PDB entry 8ZI0 | electron microscopy, 3.18 A resolution | chains A and F of the 8 polymer chains in the assembly

# Chain A
Name: ATP synthase subunit alpha
From: Acinetobacter baumannii AB5075
Notes: EC 7.1.2.2
Reference sequence: A3M142 (ATPA_ACIBT); residue numbers follow UniProt; this construct covers 1-514
Amino-acid sequence (514 residues; numbered 1 to 514; the number before each row is that of its first residue):
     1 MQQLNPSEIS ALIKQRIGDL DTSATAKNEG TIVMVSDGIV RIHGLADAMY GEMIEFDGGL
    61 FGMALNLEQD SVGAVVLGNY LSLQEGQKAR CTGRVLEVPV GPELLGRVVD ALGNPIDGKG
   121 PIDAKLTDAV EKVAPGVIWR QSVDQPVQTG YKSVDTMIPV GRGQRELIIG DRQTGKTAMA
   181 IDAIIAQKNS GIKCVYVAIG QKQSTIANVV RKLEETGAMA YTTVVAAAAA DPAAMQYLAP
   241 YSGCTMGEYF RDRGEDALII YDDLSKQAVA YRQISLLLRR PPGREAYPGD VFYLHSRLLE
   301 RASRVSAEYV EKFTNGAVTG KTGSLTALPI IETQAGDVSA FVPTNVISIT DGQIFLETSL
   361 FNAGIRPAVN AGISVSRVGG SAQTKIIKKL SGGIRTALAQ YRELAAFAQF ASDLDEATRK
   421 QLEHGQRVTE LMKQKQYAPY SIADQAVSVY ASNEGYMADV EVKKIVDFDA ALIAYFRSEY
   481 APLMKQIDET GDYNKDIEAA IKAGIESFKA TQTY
Not modelled in the structure: 1-25
Residues lining bound ligands:
  - ADP (adenosine-5'-diphosphate): Val375, Ser376, Arg377
  - ATP (adenosine-5'-triphosphate): Asp171, Arg172, Gln173, Thr174, Gly175, Lys176, Thr177, Ala178, Gln201, Asp262, Phe361, Arg366, Gln434, Lys435, Gln436
UniProt features mapped onto this chain:
  - binding site (ATP): Gly170 to Thr177
  - site: Ser374 (Required for activity)

# Chain F
Name: ATP synthase subunit beta
From: Acinetobacter baumannii AB5075
Notes: EC 7.1.2.2
Reference sequence: V5VHQ6 (V5VHQ6_ACIBA); numbering as in UniProt (aligned over 1-464)
Amino-acid sequence (464 residues; each row starts with the number of its first residue):
     1 MSSGRIIQII GAVIDVEFER TSVPKIYDAL QVDGTETTLE VQQQLGDGVV RTIAMGSTEG
    61 LKRGLTVTST NAPISVPVGT ATLGRIMDVL GRPIDEAGPV ATEERLPIHR QAPSYAEQAA
   121 STDLLETGIK VIDLLCPFAK GGKVGLFGGA GVGKTVNMME LINNIAKAHS GLSVFAGVGE
   181 RTREGNDFYH EMKDSNVLDK VAMVYGQMNE PPGNRLRVAL TGLTMAEYFR DEKDENGKGR
   241 DVLLFVDNIY RYTLAGTEVS ALLGRMPSAV GYQPTLAEEM GVLQERITST KSGSITSIQA
   301 VYVPADDLTD PSPATTFAHL DATVVLSRDI ASSGIYPAID PLDSTSRQLD PLVVGQEHYE
   361 IARAVQNVLQ RYKELKDIIA ILGMDELAEE DKLVVYRARK IQRFFSQPFH VAEVFTGAPG
   421 KLVPLKETIR GFKGLLAGEY DHIPEQAFYM VGGIDEVIAK AEKL
Not modelled in the structure: 1

# How chain A and chain F interact
Contacting residue pairs (43):
  Val33(A) - Gly46(F)
  Met34(A) - Gln44(F)
  Val35(A) - Gln44(F)  hydrogen bond (backbone-backbone)
  Ser36(A) - Gln43(F)
  Asp37(A) - Thr275(F)
  Asn79(A) - Gln111(F)
  Leu81(A) - Tyr27(F)  hydrophobic
  Gln84(A) - Val23(F)
  Glu85(A) - Val23(F)
  Glu85(A) - Gln44(F)
  Glu85(A) - Gly46(F)
  Glu85(A) - Asp47(F)
  Glu85(A) - Gly48(F)  hydrogen bond (side chain-backbone)
  Ile116(A) - Tyr115(F)  hydrophobic
  Arg172(A) - Phe317(F)
  Gln173(A) - Arg347(F)
  Lys202(A) - His319(F)
  Gln203(A) - Tyr115(F)
  Gln203(A) - Gln118(F)
  Ala207(A) - Tyr115(F)  hydrophobic
  Val210(A) - Tyr115(F)
  Arg211(A) - Ala119(F)
  Arg211(A) - Ala120(F)
  Arg211(A) - Ser121(F)
  Ala228(A) - Glu285(F)
  Ala229(A) - Glu285(F)
  Ala230(A) - Glu285(F)  hydrogen bond (backbone-side chain)
  Asp231(A) - Glu278(F)
  Pro232(A) - Glu278(F)
  Gln236(A) - Glu278(F)
  Gln273(A) - Thr275(F)
  Gln273(A) - Glu278(F)
  Leu276(A) - Met266(F)  hydrophobic
  Leu276(A) - Ser268(F)
  Leu277(A) - Arg265(F)
  Leu277(A) - Pro274(F)  hydrophobic
  Leu277(A) - Thr275(F)
  Arg279(A) - Met266(F)
  Arg280(A) - Met266(F)
  Ala286(A) - Ser268(F)
  Ala286(A) - Ala269(F)
  Gln334(A) - Thr309(F)
  Gln334(A) - Ala314(F)
Other interface residues (no listed pair), chain A (37 interface residues in all): Asp117, Gln201, Ser204, Ile206, Ala233, Pro282, Ala335
Other interface residues (no listed pair), chain F (31 interface residues in all): Lys25, Ala116, Pro267, Gly281, Ala318

# Summary
Chain A and chain F form an interface of 37 and 31 residues respectively, with 3 hydrogen bonds. Polar pairs
include Glu85(A)-Gly48(F), Ala230(A)-Glu285(F) and Val35(A)-Gln44(F). Chain A binds ATP and ADP. From UniProt:
8 ATP-binding residues on chain A.
Chain A is ATP synthase subunit alpha and chain F is ATP synthase subunit beta, both from Acinetobacter
baumannii AB5075; the structure, Cryo-EM reveals transition states of the Acinetobacter baumannii F1-ATPase
rotary subunits gamma and epsilon and novel ..., was determined by electron microscopy (same publication as
8ZI1, 8ZI2 and 8ZI3).
